2AJI - chain A; structure by X-ray diffraction, 3.20 A resolution.

Chain A:
Molecule: Leucyl-tRNA synthetase
From: Escherichia coli
Notes: EC 6.1.1.4
Reference sequence: P07813 (SYL_ECOLI); residues 228-413 here = UniProt positions 228-413
Sequence (196 residues; row label = number of the first residue in the row):
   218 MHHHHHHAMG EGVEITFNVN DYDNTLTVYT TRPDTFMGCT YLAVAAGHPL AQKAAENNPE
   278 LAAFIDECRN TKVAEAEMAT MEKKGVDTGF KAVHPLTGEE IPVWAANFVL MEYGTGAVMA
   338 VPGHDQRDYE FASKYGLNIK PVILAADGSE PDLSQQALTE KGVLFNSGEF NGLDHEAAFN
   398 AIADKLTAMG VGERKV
Unresolved in the structure: 218-227
Differences from the reference sequence: expression tag (218-227)
Residues lining bound ligands: isoleucine (ILE): T247, T248, R249, T252, M336, A337, V338, H341, D342, D345
Reported in the primary citation:
  - binding site for isoleucine: T247, R249, T252, M336, V338, H341, D342, D345
  - mutagenesis - D345A: abolished catalytic activity (citing earlier work)
  - mutagenesis - T252D, T252E: decreased catalytic activity (citing earlier work)
  - mutagenesis - T252G: increased catalytic activity (citing earlier work)
  - mutagenesis - T252A, T252S: increased catalytic activity on Leu-tRNALeu (citing earlier work)

In short:
Chain A binds isoleucine. The paper reports a binding site for isoleucine at T247, R249 and T252 among others;
T252D and T252E reduce catalytic activity; 6 substitutions were tested in all.
Chain A is Leucyl-tRNA synthetase (Escherichia coli); the structure, Crystal structure of the editing domain
of E. coli leucyl-tRNA synthetase complexes with isoleucine, was determined by X-ray diffraction, deposited
together with 2AJG and 2AJH.
